7V1Z - chains A and C of the 4 polymer chains in the assembly; structure by electron microscopy, 2.98 A resolution.

Chain A (and C):
Protein: Serine beta-lactamase-like protein LACTB, mitochondrial
Organism: Homo sapiens
Notes: EC 3.4.-.-; chain C of this document is another copy of the same molecule, construct and numbering; everything in this record applies to it too
UniProt: P83111 (LACTB_HUMAN); residues 63-547 here = UniProt positions 63-547
Sequence (487 residues; row label = number of the first residue in the row):
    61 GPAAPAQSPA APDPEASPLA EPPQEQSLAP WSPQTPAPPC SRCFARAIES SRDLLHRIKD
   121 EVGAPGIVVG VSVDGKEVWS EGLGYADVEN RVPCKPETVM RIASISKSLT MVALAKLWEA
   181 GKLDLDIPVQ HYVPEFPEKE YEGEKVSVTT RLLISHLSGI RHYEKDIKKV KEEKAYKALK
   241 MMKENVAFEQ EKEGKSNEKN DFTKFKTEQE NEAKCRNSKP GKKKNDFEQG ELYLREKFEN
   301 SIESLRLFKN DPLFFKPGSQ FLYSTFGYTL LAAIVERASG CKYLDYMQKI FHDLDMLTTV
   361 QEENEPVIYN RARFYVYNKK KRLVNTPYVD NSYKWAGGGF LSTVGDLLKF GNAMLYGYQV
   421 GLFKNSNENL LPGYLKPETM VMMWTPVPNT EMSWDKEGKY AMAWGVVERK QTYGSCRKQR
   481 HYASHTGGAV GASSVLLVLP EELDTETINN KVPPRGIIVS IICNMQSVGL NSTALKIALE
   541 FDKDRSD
Unresolved in the structure: 61-102, 240-285, 547
Construct notes: expression tag (61-62)
Curated features (UniProtKB/Swiss-Prot):
  - active site: S164 (Acyl-ester intermediate)
  - modified residue: K283 (N6-succinyllysine), K284 (N6-succinyllysine), K297 (N6-acetyllysine), K342 (N6-acetyllysine)
  - natural variant: R469 (R469K: Does not affect serine protease activity)

Interface between chain A and chain C:
Residue-residue contacts (36):
  E149(A) - V367(C)
  E149(A) - I368(C)  hydrogen bond (side chain-backbone)
  E149(A) - Y369(C)
  E149(A) - N370(C)  hydrogen bond (backbone-backbone)
  E149(A) - R371(C)  salt bridge
  N150(A) - N370(C)
  N150(A) - R371(C)  hydrogen bond (side chain-backbone)
  R151(A) - Y369(C)
  N364(A) - N385(C)  hydrogen bond (backbone-side chain)
  N364(A) - Y388(C)
  E365(A) - V384(C)
  E365(A) - N385(C)  hydrogen bond (backbone-backbone)
  P366(A) - E149(C)
  P366(A) - N385(C)
  V367(A) - E149(C)
  V367(A) - L383(C)
  I368(A) - E149(C)  hydrogen bond (backbone-side chain)
  Y369(A) - V148(C)
  Y369(A) - E149(C)
  Y369(A) - R151(C)  hydrogen bond
  N370(A) - E149(C)  hydrogen bond (backbone-backbone)
  N370(A) - N150(C)
  R371(A) - E149(C)  salt bridge
  R371(A) - N150(C)  hydrogen bond (backbone-side chain)
  R373(A) - R371(C)
  R373(A) - R373(C)
  L383(A) - V367(C)
  V384(A) - E365(C)
  N385(A) - N364(C)  hydrogen bond (side chain-backbone)
  N385(A) - E365(C)  hydrogen bond (backbone-backbone)
  N385(A) - P366(C)
  N385(A) - R371(C)
  T386(A) - N364(C)  hydrogen bond (backbone-side chain)
  Y388(A) - R295(C)
  Y388(A) - N364(C)
  Y388(A) - Y388(C)  hydrophobic
Also at the interface, not in a pair above, chain A (22 interface residues in all): D147, V148, V152, R295, P387
Also at the interface, not in a pair above, chain C (22 interface residues in all): D147, V152, T386, P387

Overview:
The chain A/chain C interface involves 22 residues from each chain, with 12 hydrogen bonds and 2 salt bridges.
Polar contacts include E149(A)-R371(C), E149(A)-I368(C) and N150(A)-R371(C). From UniProt: active-site residue
S164(A) on chain A.
Chain A and chain C are both Serine beta-lactamase-like protein LACTB, mitochondrial (Homo sapiens); the
structure, human Serine beta-lactamase-like protein LACTB, was determined by electron microscopy (same
publication as 7V1Y and 7V21).
